4R9B - chain A; structure by X-ray diffraction, 1.20 A resolution.

Chain A:
Molecule: Galectin-3
Source organism: Homo sapiens
Reference sequence: P17931 (LEG3_HUMAN); numbering as in UniProt (aligned over 111-250)
Sequence (144 residues; row label = number of the first residue in the row):
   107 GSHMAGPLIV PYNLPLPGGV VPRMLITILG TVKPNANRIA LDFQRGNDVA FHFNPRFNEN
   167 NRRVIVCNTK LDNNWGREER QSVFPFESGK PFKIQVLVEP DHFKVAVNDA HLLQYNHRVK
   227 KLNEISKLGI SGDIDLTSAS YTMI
Disordered / not traced: 107-112
Construct notes: expression tag (107-110)
Curated features (UniProtKB/Swiss-Prot):
  - motif: Lys-226 to Asp-241 (Nuclear export signal)
  - binding site (a beta-D-galactoside): Trp-181 to Gln-187
  - modified residue: Ser-188 (Phosphoserine)

In short:
Curated annotation (UniProt) lists 7 beta-D-galactoside-binding residues.
Chain A is Galectin-3 (Homo sapiens); the structure, Crystal structure of Human galectin-3 CRD in complex with
lactose (pH 7.0, PEG 6000), was determined by X-ray diffraction together with 4R9A, 4R9C, 4R9D and 4RL7 from
the same study.
